8FLR - chains B and R of the 6 polymer chains in the assembly; structure by electron microscopy, 2.94 A resolution.

[Chain B]
Name: Guanine nucleotide-binding protein G(I)/G(S)/G(T) subunit beta-1
From: Homo sapiens
UniProtKB: P62873 (GBB1_HUMAN); residues 2-340 here = UniProt positions 2-340
Sequence (340 residues; each row starts with the number of its first residue):
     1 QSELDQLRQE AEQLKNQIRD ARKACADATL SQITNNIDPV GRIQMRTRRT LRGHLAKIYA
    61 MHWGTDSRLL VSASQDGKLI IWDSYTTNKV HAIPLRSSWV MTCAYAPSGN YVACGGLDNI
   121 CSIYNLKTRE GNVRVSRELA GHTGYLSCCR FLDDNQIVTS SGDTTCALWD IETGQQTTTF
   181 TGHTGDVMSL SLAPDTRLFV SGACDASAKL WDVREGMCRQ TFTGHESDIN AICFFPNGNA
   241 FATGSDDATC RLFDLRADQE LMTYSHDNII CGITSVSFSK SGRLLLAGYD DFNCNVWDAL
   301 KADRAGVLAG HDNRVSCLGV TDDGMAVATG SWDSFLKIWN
Not modelled in the structure: 1-2
Differences from the reference sequence: expression tag (1)
Curated features (UniProtKB/Swiss-Prot):
  - modified residue: Ser2 (N-acetylserine), His266 (Phosphohistidine)

[Chain R]
Name: Parathyroid hormone/parathyroid hormone-related peptide receptor
From: Homo sapiens
UniProtKB: Q03431 (PTH1R_HUMAN); residues 28-593 here = UniProt positions 28-593
Sequence (616 residues; row label = number of the first residue in the row; numbers below 1 keep their minus sign (Met-3 is residue -3)):
    -3 MKTIIALSYI FCLVFADYKD DDDLEVLFQG PADDVMTKEE QIFLLHRAQA QCEKRLKEVL
    57 QRPASIMESD KGWTSASTSG KPRKDKASGK LYPESEEDKE APTGSRYRGR PCLPEWDHIL
   117 CWPLGAPGEV VAVPCPDYIY DFNHKGHAYR RCDRNGSWEL VPGHNRTWAN YSECVKFLTN
   177 ETREREVFDR LGMIYTVGYS VSLASLTVAV LILAYFRRLH CTRNYIHMHL FLSFMLRAVS
   237 IFVKDAVLYS GATLDEAERL TEEELRAIAQ APPPPATAAA GYAGCRVAVT FFLYFLATNY
   297 YWILVEGLYL HSLIFMAFFS EKKYLWGFTV FGWGLPAVFV AVWVSVRATL ANTGCWDLSS
   357 GNKKWIIQVP ILASIVLNFI LFINIVRVLA TKLRETNAGR CDTRQQYRKL LKSTLVLMPL
   417 FGVHYIVFMA TPYTEVSGTL WQVQMHYEML FNSFQGFFVA IIYCFCNGEV QAEIKKSWSR
   477 WTLALDFKRK ARSGSSSYSY GPMVSHTSVT NVGPRVGLGL PLSPRLLPTA TTNGHPQLPG
   537 HAKPGTPALE TLETTPPAMA APKDDGFLNG SCSGLDEEAS GPERPPALLQ EEWETVMPAG
   597 LEVLFQGPHH HHHHHH
Not modelled in the structure: -3 to 30, 55-104, 247-276, 393-398, 480-612
Differences from the reference sequence: expression tag (-3 to 27, 594-612)
Cystine bridges: Cys48-Cys117, Cys108-Cys148, Cys131-Cys170, Cys281-Cys351

[Chain B / chain R interface]
Residue-residue contacts (5):
  Gln44(B) with Leu479(R)
  Arg52(B) with Arg213(R)
  Ala309(B) with Arg476(R)
  Gly310(B) with Arg476(R)
  Asp312(B) with Arg214(R), salt bridge

[Overview]
5 residues of chain B and 4 residues of chain R are in contact; the contacts include 1 salt bridge. The
salt-bridged pair is Asp312(B)-Arg214(R).
Here chain B is Guanine nucleotide-binding protein G(I)/G(S)/G(T) subunit beta-1 and chain R is Parathyroid
hormone/parathyroid hormone-related peptide receptor, both from Homo sapiens. Entry 8FLR (Human PTH1R in
complex with PTHrP and Gs) was determined by electron microscopy together with 8FLQ, 8FLS, 8FLT and 8FLU from
the same study.
